Entry 7W17 (electron microscopy, 2.50 A resolution); this record covers chains B and C of the 4 polymer chains in the assembly.

== Chain B ==
Name: VP2
Source organism: Homo sapiens
Amino-acid sequence (263 residues; each row starts with the number of its first residue):
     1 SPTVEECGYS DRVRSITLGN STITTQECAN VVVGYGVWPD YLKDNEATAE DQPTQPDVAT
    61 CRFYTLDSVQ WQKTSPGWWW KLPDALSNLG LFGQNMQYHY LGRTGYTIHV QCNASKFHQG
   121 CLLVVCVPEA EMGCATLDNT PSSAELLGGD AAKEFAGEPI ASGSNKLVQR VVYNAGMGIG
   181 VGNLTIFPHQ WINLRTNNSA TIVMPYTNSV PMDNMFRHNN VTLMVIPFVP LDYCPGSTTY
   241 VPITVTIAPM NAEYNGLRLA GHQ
Not modelled in the structure: 1-7

== Chain C ==
Name: VP3
Source organism: Homo sapiens
Amino-acid sequence (238 residues; each row starts with the number of its first residue):
     1 GLPTMNTPGS CQFLTSDDFQ SPSAMPQYDV TPEMRIPGEV KNLMEIAEVD SVVPVQNVGE
    61 KVNSMEAYQI PVRSNEGSGT QVFGFPLQPG YSSVFSRTLL GEILNYYTHW SGSIKLTFMF
   121 CGSAMATGKF LLAYSPLGAG APTKRVDAML GTHVVWDVGL QSSCVLCIPW ISQTHYRYVA
   181 SDECTAGGFI TCWYQTNIVV PADAQSSCYI MCFVSACNDF SVRLLKDTPF ISQENFFQ

== Chain B / chain C interface ==
Pairs across the interface (65; chain B residue first):
  Tyr35(B) with Pro37(C), hydrophobic; Gly38(C)
  Val37(B) with Arg35(C)
  Glu46(B) with Glu33(C); Met34(C)
  Lys116(B) with Ser123(C); Ala124(C), hydrogen bond (backbone-backbone)
  Phe117(B) with Ser123(C); Pro201(C), hydrophobic; Ala202(C); Asp203(C); Ala204(C), hydrophobic
  His118(B) with Ser123(C)
  Gln119(B) with Gly122(C); Ser123(C); Gln205(C); Ser207(C); Cys208(C)
  Cys121(B) with Met119(C), hydrophobic; Met211(C), hydrophobic
  Val172(B) with Met65(C), hydrophobic
  Tyr173(B) with Asn63(C)
  Val181(B) with Met65(C), hydrophobic; Tyr68(C), hydrophobic
  Gly182(B) with Val52(C); Tyr68(C), hydrogen bond (backbone-side chain)
  Asn183(B) with Arg97(C), hydrogen bond (side chain-backbone); Thr98(C); Leu99(C)
  Thr185(B) with Val49(C); Asp50(C), hydrogen bond (side chain-backbone); Ser51(C); Leu99(C)
  Ile186(B) with Ile46(C), hydrophobic; Val49(C), hydrophobic
  Trp191(B) with Met211(C), hydrophobic; Phe213(C), hydrophobic
  Asn193(B) with Phe120(C), hydrogen bond (side chain-backbone)
  Arg195(B) with Phe120(C); Gly122(C); Ser123(C), hydrogen bond (side chain-backbone); Ala124(C); Ala126(C); Val158(C); Gly159(C); Ser162(C)
  Thr196(B) with Ser162(C), hydrogen bond
  Pro205(B) with Pro37(C), hydrophobic
  Tyr206(B) with Pro37(C)
  Thr207(B) with Pro37(C)
  Ser209(B) with Met34(C)
  Pro211(B) with Met34(C), hydrophobic
  Ile226(B) with Met65(C), hydrophobic
  Phe228(B) with Val52(C), hydrophobic; Met65(C), hydrophobic; Tyr68(C), hydrophobic; Gln69(C), hydrogen bond (backbone-side chain); Met211(C), hydrophobic
  Val229(B) with Cys121(C), hydrophobic
  Pro230(B) with Gln69(C)
  Asp232(B) with Gln205(C), hydrogen bond
  Tyr233(B) with Gln205(C)
  Cys234(B) with Asp203(C), hydrogen bond (side chain-backbone); Ala204(C); Gln205(C)
Also at the interface, not in a pair above, chain B (35 interface residues in all): Leu42, Asn208, Val210, Pro227
Also at the interface, not in a pair above, chain C (39 interface residues in all): Val62, Met125, Tyr209

== Overview ==
35 residues of chain B and 39 residues of chain C are in contact, with 10 hydrogen bonds. Polar pairs include
Gly182(B)-Tyr68(C), Asn183(B)-Arg97(C) and Thr185(B)-Asp50(C).
Here chain B is VP2 and chain C is VP3, both from Homo sapiens. Entry 7W17 (Coxsackievirus B3 full particle at
pH7.4 (VP3-234E)) was determined by electron microscopy (same publication as 7VXH, 7VXZ, 7VY0, 7VY5, 7VY6,
7VYK and 3 further entries).
